9H8J - chains B and A of the 4 polymer chains in the assembly; structure by X-ray diffraction, 2.20 A resolution.

== Chain B (and A) ==
Name: Polyphosphate kinase
From: Lysinibacillus fusiformis
Notes: chain A of this document is another copy of the same molecule, construct and numbering; everything in this record applies to it too
UniProtKB: A0A1E4R1F9 (A0A1E4R1F9_9BACI); residues 1-269 here = UniProt positions 1-269
Chain sequence (269 residues; numbered 1 to 269; the number before each row is that of its first residue):
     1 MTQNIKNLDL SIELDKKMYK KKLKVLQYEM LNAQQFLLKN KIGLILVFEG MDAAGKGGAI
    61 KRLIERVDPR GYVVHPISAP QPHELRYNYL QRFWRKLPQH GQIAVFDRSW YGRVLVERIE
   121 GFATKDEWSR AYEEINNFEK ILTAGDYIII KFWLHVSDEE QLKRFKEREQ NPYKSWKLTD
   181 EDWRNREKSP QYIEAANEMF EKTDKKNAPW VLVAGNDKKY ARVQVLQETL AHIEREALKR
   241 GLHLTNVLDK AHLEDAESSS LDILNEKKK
Not modelled in the structure: 247-269 (chain A: 245-269)

== How chain B and chain A interact ==
Contacting residue pairs (34):
  Tyr-28(B) with Tyr-173(A)
  Leu-31(B) with Tyr-173(A), hydrophobic
  Asn-32(B) with Tyr-173(A)
  Gln-35(B) with Tyr-173(A); Trp-176(A), hydrogen bond; Lys-177(A)
  Leu-38(B) with Trp-176(A), hydrophobic
  Lys-39(B) with Trp-176(A)
  Gly-57(B) with Arg-70(A)
  Lys-61(B) with Glu-65(A), hydrogen bond (side chain-backbone); Val-67(A)
  Glu-65(B) with Lys-61(A)
  Val-67(B) with Lys-61(A), hydrogen bond (backbone-side chain)
  Asp-68(B) with Lys-61(A)
  Pro-69(B) with Lys-61(A); Val-74(A)
  Arg-70(B) with Gly-57(A); Val-74(A); Pro-76(A); Asp-107(A), salt bridge
  Tyr-72(B) with Tyr-72(A), hydrogen bond
  Val-74(B) with Pro-69(A); Arg-70(A)
  Pro-76(B) with Arg-70(A)
  Asp-107(B) with Arg-70(A), salt bridge
  Tyr-173(B) with Tyr-28(A); Leu-31(A), hydrophobic; Asn-32(A); Gln-35(A)
  Trp-176(B) with Gln-35(A), hydrogen bond; Leu-38(A), hydrophobic; Lys-39(A)
  Lys-177(B) with Gln-35(A); Leu-38(A)
Other interface residues (no listed pair), chain B (23 interface residues in all): Ile-64, Arg-66, Val-73
Other interface residues (no listed pair), chain A (22 interface residues in all): Ile-64, Arg-66, Val-73

== Overview ==
23 residues of chain B and 22 residues of chain A are in contact, with 5 hydrogen bonds and 2 salt bridges.
Polar pairs include Arg-70(B)/Asp-107(A), Gln-35(B)/Trp-176(A) and Lys-61(B)/Glu-65(A).
Both chains are Polyphosphate kinase (Lysinibacillus fusiformis). Entry 9H8J (Crystal Structure of
Polyphosphate kinase 2-II (PPK2-II) from Lysinibacillus fusiformis in apo form) was determined by X-ray
diffraction (same publication as 9GP9, 9H8K and 9H8L).
